Entry 7EDQ (X-ray diffraction, 1.27 A resolution); this record covers chains A and B of the 3 polymer chains in the assembly.

# Chain A (and B)
Protein: Macrophage migration inhibitory factor
From: Homo sapiens
Notes: EC 5.3.2.1, 5.3.3.12; chain B of this document is another copy of the same molecule, construct and numbering; everything in this record applies to it too
UniProt: P14174 (MIF_HUMAN); residues 1-114 here correspond to UniProt positions 2-115 (UniProt number = residue number + 1)
Sequence (114 residues; row label = number of the first residue in the row):
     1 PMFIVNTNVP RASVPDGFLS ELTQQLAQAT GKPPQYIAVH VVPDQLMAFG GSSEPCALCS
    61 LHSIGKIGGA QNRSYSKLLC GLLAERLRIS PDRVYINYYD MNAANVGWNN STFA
Small-molecule neighbours: 6,7-bis(oxidanyl)chromen-2-one (HFC): Gln35, Tyr36, Trp108, Phe113

# Chain A / chain B interface
Contacting residue pairs - 59 pairs, chain A then chain B:
  Asn6(A) - His40(B)
  Gln45(A) - His40(B)  hydrogen bond
  Gln45(A) - Val42(B)
  Leu46(A) - Arg11(B)
  Leu46(A) - Leu19(B)  hydrophobic
  Leu46(A) - His40(B)
  Leu46(A) - Val41(B)  hydrogen bond (backbone-backbone)
  Met47(A) - Leu19(B)
  Met47(A) - Val39(B)
  Met47(A) - His40(B)
  Ala48(A) - Leu19(B)
  Ala48(A) - Ala38(B)
  Ala48(A) - Val39(B)  hydrogen bond (backbone-backbone)
  Phe49(A) - Gln35(B)
  Phe49(A) - Ile37(B)
  Phe49(A) - Ala38(B)  hydrophobic
  Phe49(A) - Trp108(B)
  Gly50(A) - Pro34(B)
  Gly50(A) - Gln35(B)
  Gly50(A) - Ile37(B)  hydrogen bond (backbone-backbone)
  Gly51(A) - Thr23(B)
  Leu58(A) - Met2(B)  hydrophobic
  Leu58(A) - Ala38(B)  hydrophobic
  Ile67(A) - Asn105(B)
  Asn72(A) - Ala104(B)  hydrogen bond (side chain-backbone)
  Asn72(A) - Asn105(B)  hydrogen bond
  Asn72(A) - Thr112(B)
  Arg73(A) - Asn110(B)
  Arg73(A) - Ser111(B)
  Arg73(A) - Thr112(B)
  Ser76(A) - Gly107(B)
  Ser76(A) - Asn110(B)
  Ser76(A) - Ser111(B)  hydrogen bond (side chain-backbone)
  Lys77(A) - Asn110(B)  hydrogen bond (backbone-backbone)
  Cys80(A) - Asn110(B)
  Pro91(A) - Asn109(B)  hydrogen bond (backbone-backbone)
  Pro91(A) - Asn110(B)
  Asp92(A) - Trp108(B)  hydrogen bond (backbone-side chain)
  Asp92(A) - Asn109(B)
  Val94(A) - Gly107(B)
  Val94(A) - Trp108(B)
  Val94(A) - Asn109(B)
  Tyr95(A) - Pro1(B)
  Tyr95(A) - Met2(B)  hydrophobic
  Tyr95(A) - Tyr36(B)  hydrogen bond (side chain-backbone)
  Tyr95(A) - Gly107(B)
  Tyr95(A) - Trp108(B)
  Tyr95(A) - Phe113(B)  hydrophobic
  Ile96(A) - Asn105(B)
  Ile96(A) - Val106(B)
  Ile96(A) - Gly107(B)  hydrogen bond (backbone-backbone)
  Asn97(A) - Met2(B)
  Asn97(A) - His62(B)
  Asn97(A) - Met101(B)
  Asn97(A) - Asn105(B)
  Asn97(A) - Val106(B)
  Tyr98(A) - Asn105(B)  hydrogen bond (backbone-backbone)
  Tyr98(A) - Gly107(B)
  Tyr99(A) - His62(B)  hydrogen bond
Interface residues without a listed pair, chain A (27 interface residues in all): Ser53, Gly69, Gly81, Arg93
Interface residues without a listed pair, chain B (28 interface residues in all): Ser20, Ala114

# In short
The interface between chain A and chain B involves 27 residues on one side and 28 on the other, with 14
hydrogen bonds. Polar contacts include Gln45(A)-His40(B), Asn72(A)-Ala104(B) and Asn72(A)-Asn105(B). Chain A
binds 6,7-bis(oxidanyl)chromen-2-one.
Chain A and chain B are both Macrophage migration inhibitory factor (Homo sapiens); the structure, MIF complex
to compound7, was determined by X-ray diffraction, deposited together with 7EE8.
